PDB entry 9EK1 | electron microscopy, 7.30 A resolution (low resolution: residue-level contacts below are approximate; hydrogen-bond / salt-bridge calls are withheld) | chains C and K of the 39 polymer chains in the assembly

[Chain C (and K)]
Molecule: Matrix protein p17
Source organism: Human immunodeficiency virus type 1
Notes: chain K of this document is another copy of the same molecule, construct and numbering; everything in this record applies to it too
Reference sequence: P12497 (POL_HV1N5); residues 1-115 here correspond to UniProt positions 2-116 (UniProt number = residue number + 1)
Chain sequence (115 residues; each row starts with the number of its first residue):
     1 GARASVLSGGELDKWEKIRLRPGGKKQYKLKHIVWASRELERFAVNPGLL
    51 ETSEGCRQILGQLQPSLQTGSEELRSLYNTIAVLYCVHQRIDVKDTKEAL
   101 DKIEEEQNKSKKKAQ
Glycans and other covalent adducts: myristic acid (MYR) linked to Gly-1
Curated features (UniProtKB/Swiss-Prot):
  - region: Val-6 to Leu-30 (Interaction with Gp41), Leu-7 to Arg-42 (Interaction with host CALM1), Glu-11 to Ile-18 (Interaction with host AP3D1), Asp-13 to His-32 (Interaction with membrane phosphatidylinositol 4,5-bisphosphate and RNA), Glu-72 to Ser-76 (Interaction with membrane phosphatidylinositol 4,5-bisphosphate)
  - motif: Trp-15 to Arg-21 (Nuclear export signal), Lys-25 to Lys-31 (Nuclear localization signal)
  - lipidation: Gly-1 (N-myristoyl glycine)
What the authors report for this chain:
  - mutagenesis - R19A, E41A, E51A: unchanged growth
  - mutagenesis - R19L: unchanged growth (citing earlier work)
  - mutagenesis - L20K: increased binding to membrane (citing earlier work)

[Interface between chain C and chain K]
Contacting residue pairs - 8 pairs, chain C then chain K:
  Gly-23(C) / Glu-72(K)
  Gly-23(C) / Arg-75(K)
  Gly-24(C) / Glu-72(K)
  Lys-25(C) / Glu-73(K)
  Glu-72(C) / Gly-23(K)
  Glu-73(C) / Lys-25(K)
  Arg-75(C) / Pro-22(K)
  Arg-75(C) / Gly-23(K)
Other interface residues (no listed pair), chain C (7 interface residues in all): Pro-22

[Summary]
7 residues of chain C face 6 of chain K across their interface. Covalently linked myristic acid: at Gly-1(C).
From the paper: L20K of chain C increases binding to membrane; R19A, E41A and E51A of chain C, among others,
leave growth unchanged.
Chain C and chain K are both Matrix protein p17 (Human immunodeficiency virus type 1); the structure, HIV-1
mature WT matrix protein p17 lattice, was determined by electron microscopy together with 9EK2 and 9EK3 from
the same study.
